PDB entry 5DLP | X-ray diffraction, 2.70 A resolution | chain A

# Chain A
Molecule: Acetylcholinesterase
Organism: Torpedo californica
Notes: EC 3.1.1.7
UniProt: P04058 (ACES_TORCA); residues 1-543 here correspond to UniProt positions 22-564 (UniProt number = residue number + 21)
Amino-acid sequence (543 residues; each row starts with the number of its first residue):
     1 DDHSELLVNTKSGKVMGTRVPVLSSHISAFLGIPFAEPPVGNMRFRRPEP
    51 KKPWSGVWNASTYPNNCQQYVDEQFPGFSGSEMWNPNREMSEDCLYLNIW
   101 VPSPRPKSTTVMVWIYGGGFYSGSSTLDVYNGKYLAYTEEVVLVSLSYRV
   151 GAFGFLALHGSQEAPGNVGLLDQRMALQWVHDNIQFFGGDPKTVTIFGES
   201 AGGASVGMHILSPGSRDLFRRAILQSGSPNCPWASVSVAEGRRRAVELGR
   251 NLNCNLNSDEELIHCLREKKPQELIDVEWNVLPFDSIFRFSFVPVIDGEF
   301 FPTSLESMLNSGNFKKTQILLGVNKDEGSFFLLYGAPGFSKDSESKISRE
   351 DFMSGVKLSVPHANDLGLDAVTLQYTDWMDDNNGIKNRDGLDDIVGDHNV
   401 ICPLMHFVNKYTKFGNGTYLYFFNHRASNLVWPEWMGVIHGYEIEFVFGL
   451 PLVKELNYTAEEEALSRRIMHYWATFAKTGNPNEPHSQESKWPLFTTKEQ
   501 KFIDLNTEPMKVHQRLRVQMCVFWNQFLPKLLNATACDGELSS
Not modelled in the structure: 1-3, 536-543
Cystine bridges: C67-C94, C254-C265, C402-C521
Glycans and other covalent adducts: glycan linked to N59; N-acetylglucosamine (NAG) linked to N416, N457
Residues lining bound ligands: 3,7-bis(dimethylamino)phenothiazin-5-ium (MBT): Y70, D72, W84, Y121, W279, F330, F331, Y334
Swiss-Prot annotation at these positions:
  - active site: S200 (Acyl-ester intermediate), E327 (Charge relay system), H440 (Charge relay system)
  - lipidation: S543 (GPI-anchor amidated serine)
  - glycosylation (N-linked (GlcNAc...) asparagine): N59, N416, N457, N533
What the authors report for this chain:
  - binding site for 3,7-bis(dimethylamino)phenothiazin-5-ium: W84, W279
  - catalytic residues: S200, H440 (citing earlier work)

# Summary
Bound to chain A: 3,7-bis(dimethylamino)phenothiazin-5-ium. N-acetylglucosamine is covalently linked to N59,
N416 and N457. UniProt lists 3 active-site residues. The paper reports catalytic residues S200 and H440; a
binding site for 3,7-bis(dimethylamino)phenothiazin-5-ium at W84 and W279.
Chain A is Acetylcholinesterase (Torpedo californica); the structure, Acetylcholinesterase Methylene Blue no
PEG, was determined by X-ray diffraction, deposited together with 5E2I, 5E4J and 5E4T.
